Entry 8HC3 (electron microscopy, 4.35 A resolution (low resolution: residue-level contacts below are approximate; hydrogen-bond / salt-bridge calls are withheld)); this record covers chains E and D of the 7 polymer chains in the assembly.

# Chain E
Name: Light chain of YB9-258
Source organism: Homo sapiens
Sequence (215 residues; row label = number of the first residue in the row):
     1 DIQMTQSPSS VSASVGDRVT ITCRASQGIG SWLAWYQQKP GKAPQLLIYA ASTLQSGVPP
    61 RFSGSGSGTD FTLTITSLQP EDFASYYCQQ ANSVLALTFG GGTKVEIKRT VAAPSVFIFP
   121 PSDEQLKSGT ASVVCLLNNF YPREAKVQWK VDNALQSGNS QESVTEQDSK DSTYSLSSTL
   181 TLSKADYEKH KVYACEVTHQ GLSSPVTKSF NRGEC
Cystine bridges: Cys23-Cys88, Cys135-Cys195

# Chain D
Name: Heavy chain of YB9-258
Source organism: Homo sapiens
Sequence (220 residues; numbered 1 to 217 plus 3 insertion-coded residues; the number before each row is that of its first residue; a row labelled like 82A-82C holds insertion residues (82A, then the next letters in order)):
     1 EVQLVESGGG LIQPGGSLRL SCAASGLTVS SNYMHWVRQA PGKGLEWVSV LYAGGSAFYA
    61 DSVKGRFTIS RNNSKNTLYL QM
82A-82C NSL
    83 RAEDTAIYYC ARGLGDYLDS WGQGTLVTVS SASTKGPSVF PLAPSSKSTS GGTAALGCLV
   143 KDYFPEPVTV SWNSGALTSG VHTFPAVLQS SGLYSLSSVV TVPSSSLGTQ TYICNVNHKP
   203 SNTKVDKKVE PKSCD
Not modelled in the structure: 129-134
Cystine bridges: Cys22-Cys92, Cys140-Cys196

# Interface between chain E and chain D
Cross-chain cystine bridges: Cys215(E)-Cys216(D)
Residue-residue contacts (67):
  Trp32(E) - Tyr99(D)
  Leu33(E) - Tyr99(D)
  Ala34(E) - Tyr99(D)
  Tyr36(E) - Leu100(D)
  Gln38(E) - Gln39(D)
  Gln38(E) - Leu45(D)
  Lys42(E) - Tyr91(D)
  Ala43(E) - Gly104(D)
  Pro44(E) - Tyr91(D)
  Pro44(E) - Trp103(D)
  Leu46(E) - Leu100(D)
  Leu46(E) - Asp101(D)
  Tyr49(E) - Leu96(D)
  Tyr49(E) - Tyr99(D)
  Tyr87(E) - Gly44(D)
  Tyr87(E) - Leu45(D)
  Gln89(E) - Asp98(D)
  Gln90(E) - Tyr99(D)
  Ser93(E) - Asp98(D)
  Val94(E) - Tyr52(D)
  Leu95(E) - Val50(D)
  Leu95(E) - Tyr52(D)
  Leu95(E) - Phe58(D)
  Leu97(E) - Trp47(D)
  Phe99(E) - Lys43(D)
  Phe99(E) - Leu45(D)
  Phe117(E) - Ala137(D)
  Ile118(E) - Ser127(D)
  Phe119(E) - Leu124(D)
  Phe119(E) - Ala125(D)
  Phe119(E) - Ala137(D)
  Pro120(E) - Asp217(D)
  Pro121(E) - Asp217(D)
  Ser122(E) - Phe122(D)
  Glu124(E) - Val121(D)
  Glu124(E) - Phe122(D)
  Glu124(E) - Lys209(D)
  Gln125(E) - Phe122(D)
  Gln125(E) - Lys143(D)
  Ser132(E) - Leu141(D)
  Ser132(E) - Lys143(D)
  Leu136(E) - Ala137(D)
  Leu136(E) - Phe166(D)
  Leu136(E) - Val181(D)
  Asn138(E) - His164(D)
  Asn138(E) - Val181(D)
  Gln161(E) - Leu170(D)
  Ser163(E) - Phe166(D)
  Ser163(E) - Pro167(D)
  Val164(E) - Pro167(D)
  Thr165(E) - Thr165(D)
  Thr165(E) - Phe166(D)
  Thr165(E) - Pro167(D)
  Asp168(E) - His164(D)
  Ser175(E) - His164(D)
  Ser175(E) - Phe166(D)
  Leu176(E) - Phe166(D)
  Ser177(E) - Phe166(D)
  Thr179(E) - Ser179(D)
  Thr181(E) - Lys143(D)
  Phe210(E) - Asp217(D)
  Asn211(E) - Asp217(D)
  Arg212(E) - Asp217(D)
  Gly213(E) - Asp217(D)
  Glu214(E) - Cys216(D)
  Glu214(E) - Asp217(D)
  Cys215(E) - Cys216(D)  disulfide
Other interface residues (no listed pair), chain E (52 interface residues in all): Ala96, Asp123, Val134, Leu137, Asn139, Glu162, Tyr187
Other interface residues (no listed pair), chain D (43 interface residues in all): His35, Glu46, Pro123, Pro126, Thr135, Ala136, Leu138, Val169, Gln171

# In short
52 residues of chain E face 43 of chain D across their interface; the contacts include 1 disulfide bond.
Chain E is Light chain of YB9-258 and chain D is Heavy chain of YB9-258, both from Homo sapiens; the
structure, SARS-CoV-2 Omicron BA.1 spike trimer (6P) in complex with 2 YB9-258 Fabs (2 RBD up), was determined
by electron microscopy, deposited together with 8HC2, 8HC6, 8HC7, 8HC8, 8HC9, 8HCA and 8HCB.
